Entry 2HFU (X-ray diffraction, 2.00 A resolution); this record covers chain A.

[Chain A]
Molecule: Mevalonate kinase, putative
Organism: Leishmania major
Notes: EC 2.7.1.36
UniProt: Q4Q6K7 (Q4Q6K7_LEIMA); residue numbers follow UniProt; this construct covers 1-329
Sequence (332 residues; each row starts with the number of its first residue; numbers below 1 keep their minus sign (Gly-2 is residue -2)):
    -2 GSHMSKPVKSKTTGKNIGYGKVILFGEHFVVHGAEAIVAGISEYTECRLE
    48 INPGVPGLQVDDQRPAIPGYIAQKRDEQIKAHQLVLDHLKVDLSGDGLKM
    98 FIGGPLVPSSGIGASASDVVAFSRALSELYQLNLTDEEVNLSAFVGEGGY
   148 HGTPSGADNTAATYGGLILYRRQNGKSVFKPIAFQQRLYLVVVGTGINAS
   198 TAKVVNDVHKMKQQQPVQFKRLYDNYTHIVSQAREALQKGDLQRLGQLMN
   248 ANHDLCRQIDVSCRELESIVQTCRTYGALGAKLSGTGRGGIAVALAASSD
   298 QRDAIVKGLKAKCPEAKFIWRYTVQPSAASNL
Disordered / not traced: -2 to 0, 327-329
Construct notes: cloning artifact (-2 to 0)
Small-molecule neighbours: (R)-mevalonate (MEV): Lys18, Ile20, Glu24, His25, Val27, Val28, Ser152, Tyr167, Arg169, Thr198, Val202, Gly282, Thr283
Reported in the primary citation:
  - binding site for (R)-mevalonate: Lys18, Ile20, His25, Val27, Val28, Ser152, Asp155, Tyr167, Arg169, Thr198, Val202, Thr283
  - contacts within the chain: Glu24-Lys279 (salt bridge), His25-Thr283 (hydrogen bond), Ser152-Ala154 (hydrogen bond), Tyr167-Arg169 (hydrogen bond), Leu21-Lys279 (hydrogen bond), Ile20-Ser281 (hydrogen bond), Thr198-Thr283 (hydrogen bond)
  - specificity-determining residues: His25, Val28, Val202, Thr283
  - catalytic residues: Lys18, Asp155 (proposed by the authors, not directly observed)

[Overview]
Chain A binds (R)-mevalonate. The paper reports catalytic residues Lys18 and Asp155; a binding site for
(R)-mevalonate at Lys18, Ile20 and His25 among others.
Chain A is Mevalonate kinase, putative (Leishmania major); the structure, Crystal structure of L. major
mevalonate kinase in complex with R-mevalonate, was determined by X-ray diffraction, deposited together with
2HFS.
